8BW8 - chains A and B; structure by X-ray diffraction, 2.10 A resolution.

== Chain A ==
Molecule: Protein aveugle
Source organism: Drosophila melanogaster
Reference sequence: Q8ML92 (AVE_DROME); residues 1-105 here correspond to UniProt positions 2-106 (UniProt number = residue number + 1)
Chain sequence (110 residues; numbered -4 to 105; the number before each row is that of its first residue; numbers below 1 keep their minus sign (Gly-4 is residue -4)):
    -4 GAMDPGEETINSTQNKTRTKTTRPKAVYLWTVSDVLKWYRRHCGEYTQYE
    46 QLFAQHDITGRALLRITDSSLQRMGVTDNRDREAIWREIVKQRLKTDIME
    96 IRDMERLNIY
Unresolved in the structure: -4 to 18
Differences from the reference sequence: expression tag (-4 to 0)

== Chain B ==
Molecule: Connector enhancer of KSR protein CNK
Source organism: Drosophila melanogaster
Reference sequence: Q7KNQ9 (Q7KNQ9_DROME); residues 1-330 here = UniProt positions 1-330
Chain sequence (335 residues; each row starts with the number of its first residue; numbers below 1 keep their minus sign (Gly-4 is residue -4)):
    -4 GAMDPMAYINIAEWTPDQVTDWIKGLDESMKGYLYEFSKQEIGGRALLNI
    46 RPYELENLGMLRIGHQEIVLEAVENLRNFHYHLKNDNLQFMALHVATAAK
    96 NLHRELARNHAESTKIDTRILHDITRTIATLKPLVGSLERTPFRKQEMYR
   146 EYCGNVLKCGLELATIAHRDRFALQPVPAIRQSAERLENLANFVIQDISD
   196 PMVLQPASLNLVTLKKRESELGFNIESSYNGIHRVTDIKYNSPAHNSGKI
   246 EDGDEIVQINYQTVVGWQHRTVLEHLREALPDVVLTVKKRPKHTKMFGQI
   296 YMQPYRLPSKKRNMAARWAAQMPSPRAAFLTLDTE
Unresolved in the structure: -4 to 2, 103-107, 167-168, 212-215, 234-242, 287-330
Differences from the reference sequence: expression tag (-4 to 0)
What the authors report for this chain:
  - mutagenesis - I123D/L152D: decreased binding to GST-HYP
  - mutagenesis - F74R/E250R, E250R/V252R: decreased binding to HYP
  - mutagenesis - F74R/E250R, D195K, M197E, V198E, E250R/V252R, K283D: decreased signaling in response to pMEK levels
  - contacts within the chain: Asp81-Lys283 (salt bridge)
  - mutagenesis - D81R/K283D: unchanged signaling in response to pMEK levels
  - mutagenesis - Q200A: unchanged binding to KSR-MEK
  - mutagenesis - D195K/V198E: decreased signaling in response to pMAPK levels
  - mutagenesis - N82E, N82W, Q84E: decreased binding to KSR-MEK
  - mutagenesis - N82W: abolished signaling in response to pathway signaling

== Chain A / chain B interface ==
Contacting residue pairs (65):
  Tyr23(A) - Tyr224(B)  hydrophobic
  Gln50(A) - Arg57(B)
  His51(A) - Leu56(B)  hydrogen bond (side chain-backbone)
  His51(A) - Arg57(B)
  His51(A) - Ile58(B)  hydrogen bond (side chain-backbone)
  His51(A) - Gly59(B)  hydrogen bond (backbone-backbone)
  Asp52(A) - Arg57(B)  salt bridge
  Asp52(A) - Gly59(B)
  Asp52(A) - His60(B)  salt bridge
  Ile53(A) - Gly59(B)
  Arg56(A) - Glu66(B)  salt bridge
  Arg56(A) - Tyr224(B)  hydrogen bond (side chain-backbone)
  Arg56(A) - Asn225(B)
  Ala57(A) - Gly59(B)
  Arg60(A) - Glu62(B)  salt bridge
  Arg60(A) - Leu65(B)
  Arg60(A) - Glu66(B)
  Arg60(A) - Glu69(B)  salt bridge
  Ile61(A) - Ile58(B)  hydrophobic
  Thr62(A) - Arg121(B)
  Ser65(A) - Ile58(B)
  Arg68(A) - Pro47(B)
  Arg68(A) - Glu51(B)  salt bridge
  Arg68(A) - Ile58(B)
  Arg68(A) - Gln61(B)  hydrogen bond
  Met69(A) - Ile58(B)  hydrophobic
  Glu78(A) - Thr113(B)  hydrogen bond
  Trp81(A) - Thr113(B)
  Trp81(A) - His117(B)
  Arg82(A) - Lys110(B)
  Arg82(A) - Ile111(B)  hydrogen bond (side chain-backbone)
  Arg82(A) - Asp112(B)
  Arg82(A) - Thr113(B)  hydrogen bond
  Arg82(A) - Leu116(B)
  Val85(A) - Leu116(B)  hydrophobic
  Val85(A) - His117(B)
  Arg88(A) - Thr120(B)
  Arg88(A) - Arg121(B)
  Leu89(A) - Leu116(B)  hydrophobic
  Leu89(A) - Ile119(B)  hydrophobic
  Leu89(A) - Thr120(B)
  Leu89(A) - Ala162(B)  hydrophobic
  Lys90(A) - His163(B)
  Asp92(A) - Thr120(B)
  Asp92(A) - Ile123(B)
  Asp92(A) - Lys127(B)  salt bridge
  Ile93(A) - Ala159(B)  hydrophobic
  Ile93(A) - His163(B)
  Glu95(A) - Lys127(B)  salt bridge
  Ile96(A) - Ile123(B)  hydrophobic
  Ile96(A) - Leu152(B)
  Ile96(A) - Gly155(B)
  Ile96(A) - Leu156(B)  hydrophobic
  Met99(A) - Val130(B)  hydrophobic
  Met99(A) - Leu152(B)
  Glu100(A) - Leu152(B)
  Leu102(A) - Glu134(B)
  Leu102(A) - Arg139(B)  hydrogen bond (backbone-side chain)
  Asn103(A) - Glu134(B)  hydrogen bond
  Asn103(A) - Arg145(B)  hydrogen bond (backbone-side chain)
  Asn103(A) - Cys148(B)
  Asn103(A) - Gly149(B)
  Ile104(A) - Arg145(B)
  Tyr105(A) - Arg139(B)  hydrogen bond (backbone-side chain)
  Tyr105(A) - Arg145(B)
Interface residues without a listed pair, chain A (32 interface residues in all): Lys86, Arg97
Interface residues without a listed pair, chain B (38 interface residues in all): Thr160
The authors on this interface:
  - hot spots on chain B (mutagenesis) - I123D, L152D: decreased binding to GST-HYP
  - hot spots on chain B (mutagenesis) - I123D/L152D: decreased binding to Protein aveugle (chain A)

== Overview ==
The interface between chain A and chain B involves 32 residues on one side and 38 on the other, with 12
hydrogen bonds and 8 salt bridges. Polar pairs include Asp52(A)-Arg57(B), Asp52(A)-His60(B) and
Arg56(A)-Glu66(B). From the paper: F74R/E250R, D195K and M197E of chain B, among others, reduce signaling in
response to pMEK levels; contacts within the chain involving Asp81(B) and Lys283(B); 15 substitutions were
tested in all.
Chain A is Protein aveugle and chain B is Connector enhancer of KSR protein CNK, both from Drosophila
melanogaster; the structure, Crystal structure of the dCNK-SAM-CRIC-PDZ/dHYP-SAM complex, was determined by
X-ray diffraction, deposited together with 8BW9.
